8JXV - chains C and E of the 5 polymer chains in the assembly; structure by electron microscopy, 3.21 A resolution.

[Chain C]
Name: Guanine nucleotide-binding protein G(I)/G(S)/G(T) subunit beta-1
Organism: Homo sapiens
Reference sequence: P62873 (GBB1_HUMAN); numbering as in UniProt (aligned over 2-340)
Sequence (345 residues; each row starts with the number of its first residue; numbers below 1 keep their minus sign (Met-4 is residue -4)):
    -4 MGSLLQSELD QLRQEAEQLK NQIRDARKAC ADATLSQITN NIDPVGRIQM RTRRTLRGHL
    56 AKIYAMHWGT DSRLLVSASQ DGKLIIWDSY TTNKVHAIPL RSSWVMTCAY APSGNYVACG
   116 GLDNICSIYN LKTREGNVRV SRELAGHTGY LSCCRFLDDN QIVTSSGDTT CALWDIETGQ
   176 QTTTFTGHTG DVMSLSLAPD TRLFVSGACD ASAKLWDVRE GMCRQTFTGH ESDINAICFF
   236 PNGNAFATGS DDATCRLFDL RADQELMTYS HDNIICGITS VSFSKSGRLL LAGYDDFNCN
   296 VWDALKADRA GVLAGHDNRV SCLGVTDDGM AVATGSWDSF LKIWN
Unresolved in the structure: -4 to 34
Sequence notes: initiating methionine (-4); expression tag (-3 to 1)
Curated features (UniProtKB/Swiss-Prot):
  - modified residue: Ser2 (N-acetylserine), His266 (Phosphohistidine)
  - natural variant: Leu30 (L30F: In MRD42; uncertain significance), Arg52 (R52G: In MRD42), Gly64 (G64V: In MRD42), Asp76 (D76E: In MRD42; D76G: In MRD42), Gly77 (G77S: In MRD42), Lys78 (K78R: In MRD42), Ile80 (I80N: In MRD42; I80T: In MRD42), His91 (H91R: In MRD42; uncertain significance), Ala92 (A92T: In MRD42), Pro94 (P94S: In MRD42), Leu95 (L95P: In MRD42), Arg96 (R96L: In MRD42), 5 further natural variant entries in UniProt

[Chain E]
Name: scFv16
Organism: Homo sapiens
Notes: antibody fragment or engineered binder
Sequence (247 residues; each row starts with the number of its first residue):
     2 VQLVESGGGL VQPGGSRKLS CSASGFAFSS FGMHWVRQAP EKGLEWVAYI SSGSGTIYYA
    62 DTVKGRFTIS RDDPKNTLFL QMTSLRSEDT AMYYCVRSIY YYGSSPFDFW GQGTTLTVSA
   122 GGGGSGGGGS GGGGSADIVM TQATSSVPVT PGESVSISCR SSKSLLHSNG NTYLYWFLQR
   182 PGQSPQLLIY RMSNLASGVP DRFSGSGSGT AFTLTISRLE AEDVGVYYCM QHLEYPLTFG
   242 AGTKLEL
Unresolved in the structure: 121-135
Cystine bridges: Cys160-Cys230

[Chain C / chain E interface]
Pairs across the interface - 8 pairs, chain C then chain E:
  Asp66(C) - Tyr103(E)
  Arg68(C) - Tyr103(E)
  Val90(C) - Tyr102(E)  hydrophobic
  Arg129(C) - Val2(E)
  Arg129(C) - Phe27(E)
  Glu130(C) - Gly26(E)
  Glu130(C) - Phe27(E)  hydrogen bond (side chain-backbone)
  Glu130(C) - Ala28(E)  hydrogen bond (backbone-backbone)
Also at the interface, not in a pair above, chain C (10 interface residues in all): Leu69, Asp83, His91, Gly131, Asn132
Also at the interface, not in a pair above, chain E (8 interface residues in all): Phe32, Arg98

[In short]
The interface between chain C and chain E involves 10 residues on one side and 8 on the other, with 2 hydrogen
bonds. Among the polar pairs are Glu130(C)-Phe27(E) and Glu130(C)-Ala28(E).
Here chain C is Guanine nucleotide-binding protein G(I)/G(S)/G(T) subunit beta-1 and chain E is scFv16, both
from Homo sapiens. Entry 8JXV (Clozapine-bound H4R/Gi complex) was determined by electron microscopy (same
publication as 8JXT, 8JXW and 8JXX).
